Entry 1CAZ (X-ray diffraction, 1.90 A resolution); this record covers chain A.

== Chain A ==
Molecule: Carbonic anhydrase II
Organism: Homo sapiens
Notes: EC 4.2.1.1
UniProt: P00918 (CAH2_HUMAN); the author numbering skips numbers that UniProt does not, so the offset changes along the chain: 2-125 = UniProt 1-124; 127-261 = UniProt 125-259
Sequence (259 residues; each row starts with the number of its first residue; note: 1 number in that range is skipped by the numbering (no residue carries it; nothing is unmodelled there)):
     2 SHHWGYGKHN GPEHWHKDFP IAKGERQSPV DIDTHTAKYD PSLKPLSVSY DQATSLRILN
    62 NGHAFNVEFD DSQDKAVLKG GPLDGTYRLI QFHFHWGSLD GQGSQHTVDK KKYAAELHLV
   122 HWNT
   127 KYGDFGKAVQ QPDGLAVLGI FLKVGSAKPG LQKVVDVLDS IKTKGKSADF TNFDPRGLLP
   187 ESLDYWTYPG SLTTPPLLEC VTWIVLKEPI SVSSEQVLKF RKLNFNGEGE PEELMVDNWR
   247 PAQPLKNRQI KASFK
Unresolved in the structure: 2
Differences from the reference sequence: conflict Gln106 (Glu105 in P00918)
Ion coordination: Zn2+: His94, His96, His119 (together with acetic acid)

== In short ==
His94, His96 and His119 coordinate Zn2+.
Chain A is Carbonic anhydrase II (Homo sapiens); the structure, Wild-type and E106Q mutant carbonic anhydrase
complexed with acetate, was determined by X-ray diffraction together with 1CAY from the same study.
